PDB entry 7SRR | electron microscopy, 2.90 A resolution | chains C and E of the 5 polymer chains in the assembly

== Chain C ==
Molecule: Guanine nucleotide-binding protein G(I)/G(S)/G(T) subunit beta-1
Organism: Homo sapiens
UniProtKB: P62873 (GBB1_HUMAN); residues 1-340 here = UniProt positions 1-340
Sequence (340 residues; numbered 1 to 340; the number before each row is that of its first residue):
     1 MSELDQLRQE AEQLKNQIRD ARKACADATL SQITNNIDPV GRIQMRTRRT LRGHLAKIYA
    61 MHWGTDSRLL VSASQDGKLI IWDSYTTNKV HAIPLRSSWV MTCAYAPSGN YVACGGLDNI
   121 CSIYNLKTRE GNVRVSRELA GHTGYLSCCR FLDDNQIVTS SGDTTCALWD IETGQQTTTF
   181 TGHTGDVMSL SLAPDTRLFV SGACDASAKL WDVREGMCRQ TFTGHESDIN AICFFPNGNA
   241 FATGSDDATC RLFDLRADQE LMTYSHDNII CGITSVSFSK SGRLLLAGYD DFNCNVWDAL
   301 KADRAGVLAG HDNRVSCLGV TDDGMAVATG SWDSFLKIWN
Not modelled in the structure: 1-2

== Chain E ==
Molecule: single-chain variable fragment 16 (scFv16)
Organism: Homo sapiens
Notes: antibody fragment or engineered binder
Sequence (286 residues; numbered -37 to 236 plus 17 insertion-coded residues; 5 numbers in that range are skipped by the numbering (no residue carries them; nothing is unmodelled there); the number before each row is that of its first residue; a row labelled like 119A-119Q holds insertion residues (119A, then the next letters in order); numbers below 1 keep their minus sign (Met-37 is residue -37)):
   -37 MLLVNQSHQG FNKEHTSKMV SAIVLYVLLA AAAHSAFADV QLVESGGGLV QPGGSRKLSC
    23 SASGFAFSSF GMHWVRQAPE KGLEWVAYIS SGSGTIYYAD TVKGRFTISR DDPKNTLFLQ
    83 MTSLRSEDTA MYYCVRSIYY YGSSPFDFWG QGTTLTV
119A-119Q SSGGGGSGGGGSGGGGS
   125 DIVMTQATSS VPVTPGESVS ISCRSSKSLL HSNGNTYLYW FLQRPGQSPQ LLIYRMSNLA
   185 SGVPDRFSGS GSGTAFTLTI SRLEAEDVGV YYCMQHLEYP LTFGAGTKLE LK
Not modelled in the structure: -37 to 1, 119A-119Q, 236
Disulfide bonds: Cys22-Cys96, Cys147-Cys217

== Chain C / chain E interface ==
Contacting residue pairs (7; chain C residue first):
  Asp66(C) - Tyr103(E)
  Arg68(C) - Tyr103(E)
  Leu69(C) - Tyr103(E)  hydrophobic
  Val90(C) - Tyr102(E)  hydrophobic
  Glu130(C) - Gly26(E)
  Glu130(C) - Phe27(E)
  Glu130(C) - Ala28(E)
Interface residues without a listed pair, chain C (7 interface residues in all): His91, Gly131
Interface residues without a listed pair, chain E (6 interface residues in all): Phe32

== Summary ==
Chain C and chain E form an interface of 7 and 6 residues respectively.
Here chain C is Guanine nucleotide-binding protein G(I)/G(S)/G(T) subunit beta-1 and chain E is single-chain
variable fragment 16 (scFv16), both from Homo sapiens. Entry 7SRR (5-HT2B receptor bound to LSD in complex
with heterotrimeric mini-Gq protein obtained by cryo-electron microscopy (cryoEM)) was determined by electron
microscopy (same publication as 7SRQ and 7SRS).
